PDB entry 6QCV | X-ray diffraction, 3.24 A resolution | chains B and R of the 6 polymer chains in the assembly

== Chain B ==
Molecule: RNA-directed RNA polymerase catalytic subunit
Organism: Influenza B virus
Notes: EC 2.7.7.48
UniProt: Q5V8Y6 (Q5V8Y6_9INFB); residues 1-752 here = UniProt positions 1-752
Sequence (772 residues; numbered -8 to 763; the number before each row is that of its first residue; numbers below 1 keep their minus sign (Gly-8 is residue -8)):
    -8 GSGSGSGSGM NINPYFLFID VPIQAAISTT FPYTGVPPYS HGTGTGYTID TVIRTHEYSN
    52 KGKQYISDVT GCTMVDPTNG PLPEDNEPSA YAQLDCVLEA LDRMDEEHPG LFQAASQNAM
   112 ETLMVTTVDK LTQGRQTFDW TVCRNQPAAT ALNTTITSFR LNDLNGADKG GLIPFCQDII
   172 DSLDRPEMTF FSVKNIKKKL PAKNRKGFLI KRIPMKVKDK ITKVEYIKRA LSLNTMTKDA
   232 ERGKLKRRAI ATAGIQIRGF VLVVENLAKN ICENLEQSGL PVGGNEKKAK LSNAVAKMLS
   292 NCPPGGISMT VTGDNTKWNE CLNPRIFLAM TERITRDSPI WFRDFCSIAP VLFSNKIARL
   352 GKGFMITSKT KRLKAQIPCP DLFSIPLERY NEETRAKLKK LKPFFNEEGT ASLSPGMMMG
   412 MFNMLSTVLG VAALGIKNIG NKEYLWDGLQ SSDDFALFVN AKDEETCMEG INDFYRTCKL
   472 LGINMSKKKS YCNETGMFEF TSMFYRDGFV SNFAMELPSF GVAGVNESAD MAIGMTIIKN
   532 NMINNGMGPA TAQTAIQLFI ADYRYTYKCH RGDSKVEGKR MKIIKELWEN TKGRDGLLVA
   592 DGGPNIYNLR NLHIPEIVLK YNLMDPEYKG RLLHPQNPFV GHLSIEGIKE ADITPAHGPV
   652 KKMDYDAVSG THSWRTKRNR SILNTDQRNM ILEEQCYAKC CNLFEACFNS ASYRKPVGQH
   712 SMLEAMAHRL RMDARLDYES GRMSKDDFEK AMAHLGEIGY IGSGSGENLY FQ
Unresolved in the structure: -8 to -1, 636-639, 750-763
Differences from the reference sequence: expression tag (-8 to 0, 753-763)
Ion coordination: Mg2+: Asp305, Asn306, Asp444 (together with CTP)
Residues lining bound ligands: CTP (cytidine-5'-triphosphate): Lys229, Glu232, Lys235, Arg239, Asp305, Asn306, Thr307, Lys308, Trp309, Asn310, Met410, Gly411, Asn414, Ser443, Asp444, Lys480
Reported in the primary citation:
  - binding site for CTP: Asn310, Met410, Gly411
  - binding site for the 21-nt RNA strand (chain R): Gly411
  - conformationally variable residues (loop rearrangement): Gly407 to Phe413
  - catalytic residues: Asp305, Asp444, Asp445 (proposed by the authors, not directly observed)

== Chain R ==
Molecule: 21-nt RNA strand
Sequence (21 nucleotides; each row starts with the number of its first residue):
     1 UAUACCUCUG CUUCUGCUAU U

== Interface between chain B and chain R ==
Contacting residue pairs (49):
  Gly125(B) with C17(R), phosphate contact
  Arg126(B) with G16(R), phosphate contact; C17(R), phosphate contact
  Gln127(B) with U15(R), hydrogen bond to the phosphate; G16(R), hydrogen bond to the phosphate
  Arg135(B) with C14(R), base contact
  Asn136(B) with C14(R), hydrogen bond to the phosphate; U15(R), phosphate contact
  Met227(B) with C14(R), sugar contact; U15(R), sugar contact; G16(R), sugar contact
  Lys229(B) with G16(R), hydrogen bond to the base
  Asp230(B) with U15(R), hydrogen bond to the base
  Ile241(B) with G16(R), base contact
  Ala242(B) with G16(R), hydrogen bond to the sugar
  Thr243(B) with G16(R), sugar contact
  Arg249(B) with G16(R), hydrogen bond to the phosphate; C17(R), salt bridge to the phosphate
  Glu256(B) with U18(R), sugar contact
  Lys260(B) with A19(R), salt bridge to the phosphate
  Leu271(B) with U18(R), sugar contact; A19(R), sugar contact
  Pro272(B) with A19(R), hydrogen bond to the sugar
  Val273(B) with A19(R), hydrogen bond to the sugar
  Gly274(B) with A19(R), sugar contact; U20(R), sugar contact
  Gly275(B) with U20(R), sugar contact
  Gly352(B) with C14(R), hydrogen bond to the base
  Lys353(B) with U13(R), hydrogen bond to the base; C14(R), base contact
  Met410(B) with G16(R), hydrogen bond to the base
  Gly411(B) with G16(R), base contact; C17(R), hydrogen bond to the sugar
  Met412(B) with C17(R), sugar contact
  Asn414(B) with C17(R), hydrogen bond to the base; U18(R), hydrogen bond to the sugar
  Met415(B) with U18(R), phosphate contact; A19(R), phosphate contact
  Asp655(B) with U21(R), base contact
  Asn670(B) with G10(R), sugar contact; C11(R), hydrogen bond to the phosphate; U12(R), base contact
  Arg671(B) with U9(R), salt bridge to the phosphate; G10(R), hydrogen bond to the phosphate
  Ser672(B) with U9(R), hydrogen bond to the sugar; G10(R), sugar contact; U12(R), hydrogen bond to the phosphate
  Asn675(B) with C8(R), hydrogen bond to the sugar; U9(R), hydrogen bond to the sugar
Other interface residues (no listed pair), chain B (38 interface residues in all): Asn225, Thr226, Leu253, Lys668, Arg669, Thr676, Gln678

== Summary ==
38 residues of chain B and 14 residues of chain R are in contact, with 21 hydrogen bonds and 3 salt bridges.
Polar contacts include Lys229(B)-G16(R), Asp230(B)-U15(R) and Gly352(B)-C14(R). Ligands of chain B: CTP. From
the paper: catalytic residues Asp305(B), Asp444(B) and Asp445(B); a binding site for CTP at Asn310(B),
Met410(B) and Gly411(B).
Here chain B is RNA-directed RNA polymerase catalytic subunit (Influenza B virus) and chain R is a 21-nt RNA
strand. Entry 6QCV (Crystal structure of influenza B polymerase initiation state with capped 14-mer RNA primer
and CTP) was determined by X-ray diffraction (same publication as 6QCS, 6QCT, 6QCW and 6QCX).
